8G57 - chains A and J of the 11 polymer chains in the assembly; structure by electron microscopy, 3.07 A resolution.

# Chain A
Name: Histone H3
From: Xenopus laevis
Reference sequence: A0A310TTQ1 (A0A310TTQ1_XENLA); residues 3-134 here correspond to UniProt positions 4-135 (UniProt number = residue number + 1)
Sequence (132 residues; numbered 3 to 134; the number before each row is that of its first residue):
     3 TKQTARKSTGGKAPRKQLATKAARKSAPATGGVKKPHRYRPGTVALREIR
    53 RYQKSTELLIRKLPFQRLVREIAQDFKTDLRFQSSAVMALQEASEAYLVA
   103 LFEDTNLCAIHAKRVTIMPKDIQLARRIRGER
Disordered / not traced: 13-35
What the authors report for this chain:
  - binding site for DNA strand 1: Lys4
  - mutagenesis - K4E: decreased catalytic activity on H3 K9

# Chain J
Molecule: DNA strand 2
Sequence (150 nucleotides; each row starts with the number of its first residue):
     1 ATCGAGAATCCCGGTGCCGAGGCCGCTCAATTGGTCGTAGACAGCTCTAG
    51 CACCGCTTAAACGCACGTACGCGCTGTCCCCCGCGTTTTAACCGCCAAGG
   101 GGATTACTCCCTAGTCTCCAGGCACGTGTCAGATATATACATCCTGTGCA

# How chain A and chain J interact
Contacting residue pairs (19):
  Thr3(A) - DT142(J)  phosphate contact
  Lys4(A) - DC140(J)  hydrogen bond to the sugar
  Lys4(A) - DA141(J)  sugar contact
  Gly12(A) - DC143(J)  phosphate contact
  Arg40(A) - DC66(J)  base contact
  Pro43(A) - DA69(J)  sugar contact
  Arg63(A) - DA61(J)  salt bridge to the phosphate
  Arg72(A) - DC51(J)  salt bridge to the phosphate
  Arg83(A) - DG50(J)  phosphate contact
  Arg83(A) - DC51(J)  phosphate contact
  Phe84(A) - DG50(J)  sugar contact
  Phe84(A) - DC51(J)  hydrogen bond to the phosphate
  Gln85(A) - DG50(J)  phosphate contact
  Arg116(A) - DG71(J)  phosphate contact
  Arg116(A) - DC72(J)  phosphate contact
  Val117(A) - DG71(J)  hydrogen bond to the phosphate
  Thr118(A) - DC70(J)  phosphate contact
  Thr118(A) - DG71(J)  hydrogen bond to the phosphate
  Met120(A) - DC72(J)  phosphate contact
Interface residues without a listed pair, chain A (16 interface residues in all): Leu82, Ser86
Interface residues without a listed pair, chain J (13 interface residues in all): DA60

# In short
Chain A and chain J form an interface of 16 and 13 residues respectively; the contacts include 4 hydrogen
bonds and 2 salt bridges. Polar contacts include Lys4(A)-DC140(J), Phe84(A)-DC51(J) and Val117(A)-DG71(J). The
paper reports a binding site for DNA strand 1 at Lys4(A); K4E of chain A reduces catalytic activity on H3 K9.
Chain A is Histone H3 (Xenopus laevis) and chain J is DNA strand 2; the structure, Structure of
nucleosome-bound Sirtuin 6 deacetylase, was determined by electron microscopy.
